Entry 4M2L (X-ray diffraction, 2.15 A resolution); this record covers chain A.

Chain A:
Protein: Translation initiation factor 2 subunit gamma
Organism: Sulfolobus solfataricus
Notes: engineered mutation(s): 41-45 Deletion mutant
UniProt: Q980A5 (IF2G_SULSO); numbering as in UniProt; present here: 1-32, 38-415
Sequence (410 residues; row label = number of the first residue in the row; note: 5 numbers in that range are skipped by the numbering (no residue carries them; nothing is unmodelled there)):
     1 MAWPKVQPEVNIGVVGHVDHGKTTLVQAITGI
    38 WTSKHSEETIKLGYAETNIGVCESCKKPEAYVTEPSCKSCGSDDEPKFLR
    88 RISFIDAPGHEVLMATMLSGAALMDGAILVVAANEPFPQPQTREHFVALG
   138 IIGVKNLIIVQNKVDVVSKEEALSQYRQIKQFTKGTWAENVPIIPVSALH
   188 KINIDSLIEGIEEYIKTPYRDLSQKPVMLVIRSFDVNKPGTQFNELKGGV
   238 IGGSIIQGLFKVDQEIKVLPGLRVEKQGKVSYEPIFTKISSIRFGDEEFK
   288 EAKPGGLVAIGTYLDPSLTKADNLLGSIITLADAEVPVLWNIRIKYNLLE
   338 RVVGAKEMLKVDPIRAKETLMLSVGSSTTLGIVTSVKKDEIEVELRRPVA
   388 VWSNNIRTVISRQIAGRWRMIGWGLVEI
Disordered / not traced: 1, 38-45, 96-98
Disulfides: C59-C74, C62-C77
Curated features (UniProtKB/Swiss-Prot):
  - region: G16 to T23 (G1), D93 to G96 (G3), N149 to D152 (G4), S184 to L186 (G5)
  - binding site (GTP): D19 to T24, N149 to D152, S184 to L186
  - binding site (Mg(2+)): D19, T23, T46
  - binding site (Zn(2+)): C59, C62, C74, C77
  - mutagenesis: D19 (D19A: Reduces GTP hydrolysis 8.5-fold. Completely aboloshes GTPase activity; when associated with A-97), H97 (H97A: Reduces GTP hydrolysis 17.5-fold. Completely aboloshes GTPase activity; when associated with A-19)

Summary:
Curated annotation (UniProt) lists 13 GTP-binding residues, 3 Mg2+-binding residues, 4 Zn2+-binding residues
and 2 mutagenesis sites.
Chain A is Translation initiation factor 2 subunit gamma (Sulfolobus solfataricus); the structure, Gamma
subunit of the translation initiation factor 2 from Sulfolobus solfataricus in nucleotide-free form, was
determined by X-ray diffraction (same publication as 4M4S, 4M0L and 4M53).
